PDB entry 9FA9 | electron microscopy, 2.75 A resolution | chains C and D of the 4 polymer chains in the assembly

== Chain C ==
Molecule: Capsid protein VP3
Source organism: Human coxsackievirus A9 (strain Griggs)
UniProtKB: P21404 (POLG_CXA9); residues 1-238 here correspond to UniProt positions 331-568 (UniProt number = residue number + 330)
Sequence (238 residues; numbered 1 to 238; the number before each row is that of its first residue):
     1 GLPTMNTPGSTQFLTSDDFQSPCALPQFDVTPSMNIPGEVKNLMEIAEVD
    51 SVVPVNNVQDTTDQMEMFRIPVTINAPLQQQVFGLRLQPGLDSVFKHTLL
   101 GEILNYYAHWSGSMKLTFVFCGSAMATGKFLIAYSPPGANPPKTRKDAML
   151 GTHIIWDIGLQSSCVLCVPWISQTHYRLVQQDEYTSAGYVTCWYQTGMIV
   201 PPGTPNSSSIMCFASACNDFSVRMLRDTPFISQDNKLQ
Not modelled in the structure: 1, 238
UniProt features mapped onto this chain:
  - region: K236 to Q238 (Amphipathic alpha-helix)

== Chain D ==
Molecule: Capsid protein VP4
Source organism: Human coxsackievirus A9 (strain Griggs)
UniProtKB: P21404 (POLG_CXA9); residues 2-69 here = UniProt positions 2-69
Sequence (68 residues; each row starts with the number of its first residue):
     2 GAQVSTQKTGAHETSLSAAGNSIIHYTNINYYKDAASNSANRQDFTQDPS
    52 KFTEPVKDVMIKSLPALN
Not modelled in the structure: 15-24, 69
UniProt features mapped onto this chain:
  - site: N69 (Cleavage)
  - lipidation: G2 (N-myristoyl glycine)

== Chain C / chain D interface ==
Pairs across the interface - 26 pairs, chain C then chain D:
  D18(C) with R43(D), salt bridge
  Q20(C) with I30(D), hydrogen bond (side chain-backbone); N31(D); Y32(D), hydrogen bond (side chain-backbone); Y33(D); S38(D)
  S21(C) with S38(D), hydrogen bond (backbone-side chain)
  P22(C) with Y33(D), hydrophobic; S38(D)
  C23(C) with D35(D); S38(D), hydrogen bond (backbone-side chain)
  P26(C) with D35(D)
  Q27(C) with D35(D), hydrogen bond
  G38(C) with K52(D)
  E39(C) with K52(D), hydrogen bond (backbone-side chain); F53(D)
  K41(C) with D45(D), salt bridge; T47(D)
  E45(C) with Q48(D); D49(D), hydrogen bond (side chain-backbone); P50(D); F53(D)
  V49(C) with F53(D), hydrophobic
  Q161(C) with P66(D); A67(D); L68(D)
Other interface residues (no listed pair), chain C (17 interface residues in all): L25, V40, N42, E48
Other interface residues (no listed pair), chain D (23 interface residues in all): N29, K34, N39, S40, A41, T54

== Summary ==
17 residues of chain C face 23 of chain D across their interface; the contacts include 7 hydrogen bonds and 2
salt bridges. Polar contacts include D18(C)-R43(D), K41(C)-D45(D) and Q20(C)-I30(D).
Here chain C is Capsid protein VP3 and chain D is Capsid protein VP4, both from Human coxsackievirus A9
(strain Griggs). Entry 9FA9 (Coxsackievirus A9 bound with compound 16 (CL298)) was determined by electron
microscopy (same publication as 8S7J, 9EXI, 9FCZ, 9FGN, 9FO2, 9FO5 and 9FP5).
